Entry 7KCQ (electron microscopy, 3.20 A resolution); this record covers chains A and D of the 4 polymer chains in the assembly.

[Chain A (and D)]
Protein: Alcohol dehydrogenase
Source organism: Saccharomyces cerevisiae
Notes: EC 1.1.1.1; chain D of this document is another copy of the same molecule, construct and numbering; everything in this record applies to it too
Reference sequence: S5RZC2 (S5RZC2_YEASX); residues 0-347 here correspond to UniProt positions 1-348 (UniProt number = residue number + 1)
Chain sequence (348 residues; each row starts with the number of its first residue; numbering starts at 0):
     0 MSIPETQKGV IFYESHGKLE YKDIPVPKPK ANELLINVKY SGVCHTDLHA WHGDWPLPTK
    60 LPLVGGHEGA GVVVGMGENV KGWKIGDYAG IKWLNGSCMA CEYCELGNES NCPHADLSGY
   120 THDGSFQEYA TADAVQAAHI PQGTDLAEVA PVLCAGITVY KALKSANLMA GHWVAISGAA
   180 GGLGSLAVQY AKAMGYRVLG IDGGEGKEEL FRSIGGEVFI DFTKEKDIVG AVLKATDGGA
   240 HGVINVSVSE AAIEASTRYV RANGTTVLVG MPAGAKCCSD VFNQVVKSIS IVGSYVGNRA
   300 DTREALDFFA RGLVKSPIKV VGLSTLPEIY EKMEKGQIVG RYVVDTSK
Disordered / not traced: 0
Metal / ion sites: Zn2+ site 1: C43, H66, E67, C153; Zn2+ site 2: C97, C100, C103, C111

[Interface between chain A and chain D]
Pairs across the interface (30):
  A30(A) - N78(D)
  N31(A) - N78(D)  hydrogen bond
  N78(A) - A30(D)
  N78(A) - N31(D)  hydrogen bond
  N78(A) - N78(D)
  K80(A) - S96(D)  hydrogen bond (side chain-backbone)
  K80(A) - C97(D)
  G81(A) - A99(D)
  S96(A) - K80(D)  hydrogen bond (backbone-side chain)
  C97(A) - K80(D)
  M98(A) - M98(D)  hydrophobic
  M98(A) - V134(D)
  M98(A) - R298(D)  hydrogen bond (backbone-side chain)
  A99(A) - G81(D)
  A99(A) - H138(D)
  A99(A) - R302(D)  hydrogen bond (backbone-side chain)
  E101(A) - R302(D)
  C103(A) - R298(D)  hydrogen bond (backbone-side chain)
  E104(A) - R298(D)
  E104(A) - R302(D)  salt bridge
  L105(A) - A299(D)  hydrophobic
  V134(A) - M98(D)
  H138(A) - A99(D)
  R298(A) - M98(D)  hydrogen bond (side chain-backbone)
  R298(A) - C103(D)  hydrogen bond (side chain-backbone)
  R298(A) - E104(D)
  A299(A) - L105(D)  hydrophobic
  R302(A) - A99(D)  hydrogen bond (side chain-backbone)
  R302(A) - E101(D)
  R302(A) - E104(D)  salt bridge
Interface residues without a listed pair, chain A (21 interface residues in all): C100, D132, E303
Interface residues without a listed pair, chain D (21 interface residues in all): C100, D132, E303

[Summary]
The chain A/chain D interface involves 21 residues from each chain, with 10 hydrogen bonds and 2 salt bridges.
Polar contacts include E104(A)-R302(D), N31(A)-N78(D) and K80(A)-S96(D). The Zn2+ site 1 is built by C43(A),
H66(A), E67(A) and C153(A).
Both chains are Alcohol dehydrogenase (Saccharomyces cerevisiae). Entry 7KCQ (Symmetry in Yeast Alcohol
Dehydrogenase 1 -Open Form of Apoenzyme) was determined by electron microscopy, deposited together with 7KC2,
7KCB and 7KJY.
